Entry 7LSY (electron microscopy, 8.40 A resolution (very low resolution: no residue pairs are listed; an interface is given only as per-side residue counts)); this record covers chains A and D of the 17 polymer chains in the assembly.

== Chain A ==
Protein: X-ray repair cross-complementing protein 6
Source organism: Homo sapiens
Notes: EC 3.6.4.-, 4.2.99.-
UniProtKB: P12956 (XRCC6_HUMAN); residue numbers follow UniProt; this construct covers 1-600
Amino-acid sequence (600 residues; row label = number of the first residue in the row):
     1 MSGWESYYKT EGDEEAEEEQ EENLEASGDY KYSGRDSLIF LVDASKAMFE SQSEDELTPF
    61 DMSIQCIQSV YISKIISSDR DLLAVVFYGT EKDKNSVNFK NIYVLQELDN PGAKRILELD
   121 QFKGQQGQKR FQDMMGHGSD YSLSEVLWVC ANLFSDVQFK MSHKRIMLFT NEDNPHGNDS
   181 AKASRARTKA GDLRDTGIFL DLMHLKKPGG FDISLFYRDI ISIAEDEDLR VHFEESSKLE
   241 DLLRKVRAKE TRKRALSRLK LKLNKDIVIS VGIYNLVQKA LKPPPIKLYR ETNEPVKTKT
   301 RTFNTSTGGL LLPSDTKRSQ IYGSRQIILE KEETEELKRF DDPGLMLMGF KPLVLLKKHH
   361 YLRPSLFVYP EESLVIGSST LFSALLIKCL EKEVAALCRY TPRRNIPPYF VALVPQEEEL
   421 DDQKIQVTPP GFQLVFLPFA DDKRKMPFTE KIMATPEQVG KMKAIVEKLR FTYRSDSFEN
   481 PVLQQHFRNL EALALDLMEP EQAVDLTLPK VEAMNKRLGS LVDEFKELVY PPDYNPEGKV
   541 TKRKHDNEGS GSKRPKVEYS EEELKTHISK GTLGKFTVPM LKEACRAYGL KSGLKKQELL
Disordered / not traced: 1-29, 223-230, 535-600
Curated features (UniProtKB/Swiss-Prot):
  - region: Val578 to Glu583 (Interaction with BAX)
  - active site: Lys31 (Schiff-base intermediate with DNA)
  - modified residue: Ser2 (N-acetylserine), Ser6 (Phosphoserine), Ser27 (Phosphoserine), Lys31 (N6-acetyllysine), Ser51 (Phosphoserine), Ser306 (Phosphoserine), Lys317 (N6-acetyllysine), Lys331 (N6-acetyllysine), Lys338 (N6-acetyllysine), Thr455 (Phosphothreonine), Lys461 (N6-acetyllysine), Ser477 (Phosphoserine), Ser520 (Phosphoserine), Lys539 (N6-acetyllysine), Lys542 (N6-acetyllysine), Lys544 (N6-acetyllysine), Ser550 (Phosphoserine), Lys553 (N6-acetyllysine), Lys556 (N6-acetyllysine), Ser560 (Phosphoserine) and 1 more in UniProt
  - cross-link (Glycyl lysine isopeptide (Lys-Gly)): Lys287 (interchain with G-Cter in SUMO2), Lys317 (interchain with G-Cter in SUMO2), Lys556 (interchain with G-Cter in SUMO2)
  - mutagenesis: Lys31 (K31A: Diminishes the ability to form a Schiff base. Abolishes adduct formation; when associated with A-160 and A-164), Lys160 (K160A: Abolishes adduct formation; when associated with A-31 and A-160), Lys164 (K164A: Abolishes adduct formation; when associated with A-31 and A-164), Lys539 (K539Q: Complete loss of suppression of BAX-induced apoptosis; K539R: No effect on suppression of BAX-induced apoptosis), Lys542 (K542Q: Complete loss of suppression of BAX-induced apoptosis; K542R: No effect on suppression of BAX-induced apoptosis), Lys544 (K544R: No effect on suppression of BAX-induced apoptosis), Lys553 (K553Q: Partial loss of suppression of BAX-induced apoptosis; K553R: No effect on suppression of BAX-induced apoptosis), Lys556 (K556R: No effect on suppression of BAX-induced apoptosis), Lys570 (K570R: Loss of methylation; loss of anti-apoptotic activity; no effect on XRCC5 stabilization)

== Chain D ==
Molecule: 26-nt DNA strand
Sequence (26 nucleotides; row label = number of the first residue in the row):
     1 TATATACTAA GAACTTCTGA CTGTTC

== Interface between chain A and chain D ==
At this resolution (8 A) residue pairs are not listed: 10 residues of chain A and 7 of chain D lie at the interface.

== Overview ==
Chain A and chain D form an interface of 10 and 7 residues respectively. Curated annotation (UniProt) lists
active-site residue Lys31(A) and 9 mutagenesis sites on chain A.
Here chain A is X-ray repair cross-complementing protein 6 (Homo sapiens) and chain D is a 26-nt DNA strand.
Entry 7LSY (NHEJ Short-range synaptic complex) was determined by electron microscopy, deposited together with
7LT3.
